PDB entry 7BO0 | X-ray diffraction, 1.63 A resolution | chain A

[Chain A]
Name: NADPH2 dehydrogenase-like protein
From: Galdieria sulphuraria
Reference sequence: M2XAQ9 (M2XAQ9_GALSU); numbering as in UniProt (aligned over 1-381)
Amino-acid sequence (397 residues; each row starts with the number of its first residue; numbers below 1 keep their minus sign (His-15 is residue -15)):
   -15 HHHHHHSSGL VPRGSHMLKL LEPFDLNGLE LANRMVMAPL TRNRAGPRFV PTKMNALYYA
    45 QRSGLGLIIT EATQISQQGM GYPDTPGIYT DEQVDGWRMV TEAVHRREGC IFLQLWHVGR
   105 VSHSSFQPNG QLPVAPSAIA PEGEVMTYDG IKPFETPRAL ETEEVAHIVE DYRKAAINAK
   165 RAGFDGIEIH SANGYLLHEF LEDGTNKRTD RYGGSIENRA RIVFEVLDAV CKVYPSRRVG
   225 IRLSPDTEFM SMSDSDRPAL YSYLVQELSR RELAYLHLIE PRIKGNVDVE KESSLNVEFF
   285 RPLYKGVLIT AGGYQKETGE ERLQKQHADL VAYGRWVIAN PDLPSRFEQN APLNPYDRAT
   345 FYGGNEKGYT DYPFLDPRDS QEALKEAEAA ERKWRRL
Disordered / not traced: -15 to 0
Differences from the reference sequence: expression tag (-15 to 0); engineered mutation Ala204 (Thr in M2XAQ9)
Residues lining bound ligands:
  - FMN (flavin mononucleotide): Ala22, Pro23, Leu24, Thr25, Glu55, Ala56, Gln98, His174, Asn177, Arg226, Ile263, Ile267, Gly269, Asn270, Gly296, Gly297, Tyr298, Ala316, Tyr317, Gly318, Arg319, Ile322, Phe345, Tyr346
  - 5-methyl-3H-furan-2-one (U6W): Thr25, Tyr66, Trp100, His174, Asn177, Tyr179, Phe233

[Overview]
Ligands of chain A: 5-methyl-3H-furan-2-one and flavin mononucleotide.
Chain A is NADPH2 dehydrogenase-like protein (Galdieria sulphuraria); the structure, Crystal structure of
ene-reductase GsOYE from Galdieria sulphuraria in complex with alpha-angelica lactone, was determined by X-ray
diffraction, deposited together with 7BLF, 7BN6 and 7BN7.
